7F04 - chains C and F of the 6 polymer chains in the assembly; structure by electron microscopy, 2.86 A resolution.

Chain C:
Protein: Heme exporter protein C
Source organism: Escherichia coli BL21(DE3)
UniProtKB: P0ABM1 (CCMC_ECOLI); residue numbers follow UniProt; this construct covers 1-245
Amino-acid sequence (245 residues; each row starts with the number of its first residue):
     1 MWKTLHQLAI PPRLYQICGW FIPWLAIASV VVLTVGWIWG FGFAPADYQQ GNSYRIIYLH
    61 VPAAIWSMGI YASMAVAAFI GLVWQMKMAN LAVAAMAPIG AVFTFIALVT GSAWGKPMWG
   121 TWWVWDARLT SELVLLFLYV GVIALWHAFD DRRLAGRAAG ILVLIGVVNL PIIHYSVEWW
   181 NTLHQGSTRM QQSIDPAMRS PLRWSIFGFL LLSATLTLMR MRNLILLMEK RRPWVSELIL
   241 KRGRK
Unresolved in the structure: 1-6, 238-245
Ion coordination: heme Fe near His60 (its only coordinating residue here)
Ligand contacts:
  - 1,2-Distearoyl-sn-glycerophosphoethanolamine (3PE): Pro98, Ala101, Val102, Phe105, Ile143, Trp146, His147, Arg220
  - heme (HEM): Gln50, His60, Val61, Ala64, Ala107, Leu108, Gly111, Ser112, Trp114, Gly115, Met118, Trp119, Arg128, Leu129, Glu132, Ile194
What the authors report for this chain:
  - conformationally variable residues (order/disorder transition): Trp180 to Arg199
  - heme coordination: His60
  - binding site for heme: His60, Trp114, Trp119, Arg128, Leu129

Chain F:
Protein: Heme exporter protein B
Source organism: Escherichia coli BL21(DE3)
UniProtKB: P0ABL8 (CCMB_ECOLI); residues 1-220 here = UniProt positions 1-220
Amino-acid sequence (220 residues; numbered 1 to 220; the number before each row is that of its first residue):
     1 MMFWRIFRLE LRVAFRHSAE IANPLWFFLI VITLFPLSIG PEPQLLARIA PGIIWVAALL
    61 SSLLALERLF RDDLQDGSLE QLMLLPLPLP AVVLAKVMAH WMVTGLPLLI LSPLVAMLLG
   121 MDVYGWQVMA LTLLLGTPTL GFLGAPGVAL TVGLKRGGVL LSILVLPLTI PLLIFATAAM
   181 DAASMHLPVD GYLAILGALL AGTATLSPFA TAAALRISIQ

Chain C / chain F interface:
Residue-residue contacts (37):
  Val134(C) - Ile170(F)  hydrophobic
  Phe137(C) - Pro167(F)  hydrophobic
  Ala144(C) - Leu160(F)  hydrophobic
  Ala144(C) - Ile163(F)  hydrophobic
  Leu145(C) - Leu150(F)  hydrophobic
  Leu145(C) - Leu164(F)  hydrophobic
  Ala148(C) - Leu154(F)
  Ala148(C) - Arg156(F)  hydrogen bond (backbone-side chain)
  Ala148(C) - Leu160(F)  hydrophobic
  Phe149(C) - Leu150(F)
  Phe149(C) - Leu154(F)  hydrophobic
  Leu154(C) - Ile217(F)
  Leu154(C) - Gln220(F)
  Arg157(C) - Ile217(F)
  Arg157(C) - Gln220(F)  hydrogen bond
  Ala158(C) - Leu150(F)  hydrophobic
  Ala158(C) - Ile217(F)
  Ile161(C) - Ala213(F)  hydrophobic
  Ile161(C) - Ala214(F)
  Ile161(C) - Ile217(F)  hydrophobic
  Leu162(C) - Leu164(F)  hydrophobic
  Ile165(C) - Pro146(F)  hydrophobic
  Ile165(C) - Leu168(F)  hydrophobic
  Asn169(C) - Leu143(F)
  Ile172(C) - Pro171(F)  hydrophobic
  Ile172(C) - Leu199(F)  hydrophobic
  Ile173(C) - Pro167(F)
  Ile173(C) - Pro171(F)
  Ser176(C) - Pro171(F)
  Ser176(C) - Ile174(F)
  Ser176(C) - Phe175(F)
  Trp179(C) - Phe175(F)  hydrophobic
  Trp179(C) - Ala178(F)  hydrophobic
  Trp179(C) - Tyr192(F)
  Trp180(C) - Ile174(F)  hydrophobic
  Leu183(C) - Ala178(F)  hydrophobic
  Leu183(C) - Tyr192(F)
Also at the interface, not in a pair above, chain C (24 interface residues in all): Leu138, Val140, Gly141, Gly166, Val177
Also at the interface, not in a pair above, chain F (24 interface residues in all): Thr151, Ala210, Arg216

Overview:
Chain C and chain F each contribute 24 residues to their interface, with 2 hydrogen bonds. Polar pairs include
Ala148(C)-Arg156(F) and Arg157(C)-Gln220(F). Ligands of chain C: heme and
1,2-Distearoyl-sn-glycerophosphoethanolamine. The paper reports a binding site for heme at His60(C), Trp114(C)
and Trp119(C) among others; heme coordination by His60(C).
Chain C is Heme exporter protein C and chain F is Heme exporter protein B, both from Escherichia coli
BL21(DE3); the structure, Cytochrome c-type biogenesis protein CcmABCD from E. coli in complex with Heme and
ATP, was determined by electron microscopy (same publication as 7F02, 7F03, 7VFJ and 7VFP).
